3WI7 - chain A; structure by X-ray diffraction, 1.70 A resolution.

[Chain A]
Molecule: Haloalkane dehalogenase
From: Agrobacterium tumefaciens
Notes: EC 3.8.1.5
Reference sequence: Q8U671 (DHAA_AGRT5); residues -5 to 298 here correspond to UniProt positions 1-304 (UniProt number = residue number + 6)
Amino-acid sequence (304 residues; row label = number of the first residue in the row; numbers below 1 keep their minus sign (Met-5 is residue -5)):
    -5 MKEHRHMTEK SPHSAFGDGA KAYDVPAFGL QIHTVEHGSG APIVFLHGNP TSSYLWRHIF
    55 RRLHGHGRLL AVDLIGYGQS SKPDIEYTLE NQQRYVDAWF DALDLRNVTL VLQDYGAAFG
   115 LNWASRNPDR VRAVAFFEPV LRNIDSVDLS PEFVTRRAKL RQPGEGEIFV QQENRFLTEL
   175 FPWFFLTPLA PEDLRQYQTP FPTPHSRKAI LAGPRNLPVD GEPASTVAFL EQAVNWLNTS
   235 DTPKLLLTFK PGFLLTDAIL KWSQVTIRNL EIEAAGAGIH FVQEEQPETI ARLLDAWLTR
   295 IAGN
Unresolved in the structure: -5 to 5, 297-298
Swiss-Prot annotation at these positions:
  - active site: Asp108 (Nucleophile), Glu132 (Proton donor), His274 (Proton acceptor)
Residues lining bound ligands:
  - N-cyclohexyltaurine (NHE; 2-[N-cyclohexylamino]ethane sulfonic acid), molecule 1: Asn43, Asp108, Tyr109, Phe147, Phe170, Phe178, Gly207, Pro208, Leu211, Phe247, Leu248, His274, Phe275
  - N-cyclohexyltaurine (NHE), molecule 2: Pro176, Trp177, Phe179, Pro182, Ile273

[Overview]
Bound to chain A: N-cyclohexyltaurine. Curated annotation (UniProt) lists 3 active-site residues.
Chain A is Haloalkane dehalogenase (Agrobacterium tumefaciens); the structure, Crystal Structure of the Novel
Haloalkane Dehalogenase DatA from Agrobacterium tumefaciens C58, was determined by X-ray diffraction together
with 3WIB from the same study.
